PDB entry 7PNP | X-ray diffraction, 1.80 A resolution | chain A

# Chain A
Protein: Angiogenin
Organism: Homo sapiens
Notes: EC 3.1.27.-
UniProtKB: P03950 (ANGI_HUMAN); residues 1-123 here correspond to UniProt positions 25-147 (UniProt number = residue number + 24)
Chain sequence (123 residues; each row starts with the number of its first residue):
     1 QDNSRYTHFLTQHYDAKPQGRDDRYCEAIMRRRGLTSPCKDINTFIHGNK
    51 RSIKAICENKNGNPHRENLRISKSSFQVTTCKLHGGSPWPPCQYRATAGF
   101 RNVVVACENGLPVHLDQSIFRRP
Not modelled in the structure: 1, 123
Differences from the reference sequence: engineered mutation Ala28 (Ser52 in P03950)
Curated features (UniProtKB/Swiss-Prot):
  - motif: Arg31 to Leu35 (Nucleolar localization signal)
  - active site: His13 (Proton acceptor), His114 (Proton donor)
  - binding site (tRNA): Arg21, Asp22, Cys81, Val103
  - modified residue: Gln1 (Pyrrolidone carboxylic acid)
Disulfide bonds: Cys26-Cys81, Cys39-Cys92, Cys57-Cys107

# In short
UniProt lists active-site residues His13 and His114 and 4 tRNA-binding residues.
Chain A is Angiogenin (Homo sapiens); the structure, Human Angiogenin mutant-S28A, was determined by X-ray
diffraction together with 7PNJ and 7PNR from the same study.
